Entry 5XOS (X-ray diffraction, 1.70 A resolution); this record covers chains A and B of the 3 polymer chains in the assembly.

Chain A:
Molecule: HLA class I histocompatibility antigen, B-35 alpha chain
Source organism: Homo sapiens
UniProtKB: P30685 (1B35_HUMAN); residues 1-276 here correspond to UniProt positions 25-300 (UniProt number = residue number + 24)
Sequence (276 residues; each row starts with the number of its first residue):
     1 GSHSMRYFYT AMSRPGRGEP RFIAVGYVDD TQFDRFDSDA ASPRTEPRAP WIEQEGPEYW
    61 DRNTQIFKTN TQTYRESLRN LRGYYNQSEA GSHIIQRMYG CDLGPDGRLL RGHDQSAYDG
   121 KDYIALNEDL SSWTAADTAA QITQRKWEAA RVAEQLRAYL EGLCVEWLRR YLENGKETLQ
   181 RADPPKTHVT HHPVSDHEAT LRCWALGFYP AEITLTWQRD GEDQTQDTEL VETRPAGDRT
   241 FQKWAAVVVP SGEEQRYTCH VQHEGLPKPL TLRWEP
Cystine bridges: Cys-101/Cys-164, Cys-203/Cys-259
Sequence notes: engineered mutation Asp-34 (Val58 in P30685)

Chain B:
Molecule: Beta-2-microglobulin
Source organism: Homo sapiens
UniProtKB: P61769 (B2MG_HUMAN); residues 1-99 here correspond to UniProt positions 21-119 (UniProt number = residue number + 20)
Sequence (99 residues; numbered 1 to 99; the number before each row is that of its first residue):
     1 IQRTPKIQVY SRHPAENGKS NFLNCYVSGF HPSDIEVDLL KNGERIEKVE HSDLSFSKDW
    61 SFYLLYYTEF TPTEKDEYAC RVNHVTLSQP KIVKWDRDM
Cystine bridges: Cys-25/Cys-80
UniProt features mapped onto this chain:
  - modified residue: Gln-2 (Pyrrolidone carboxylic acid)
  - glycosylation: Ile-1 (N-linked (Glc) (glycation) isoleucine), Lys-19 (N-linked (Glc) (glycation) lysine), Lys-41 (N-linked (Glc) (glycation) lysine), Lys-48 (N-linked (Glc) (glycation) lysine), Lys-58 (N-linked (Glc) (glycation) lysine), Lys-91 (N-linked (Glc) (glycation) lysine), Lys-94 (N-linked (Glc) (glycation) lysine)

Interface between chain A and chain B:
Pairs across the interface (61; chain A residue first):
  Phe-8(A) / Ser-55(B)
  Phe-8(A) / Phe-56(B)  hydrophobic
  Tyr-9(A) / Phe-56(B)
  Thr-10(A) / Phe-56(B)
  Thr-10(A) / Phe-62(B)
  Met-12(A) / Ser-33(B)  hydrogen bond
  Met-12(A) / Asp-34(B)
  Arg-17(A) / Asp-34(B)  salt bridge
  Ile-23(A) / Leu-54(B)
  Val-25(A) / Asp-53(B)
  Val-25(A) / Leu-54(B)
  Val-25(A) / Ser-55(B)
  Tyr-27(A) / Ser-55(B)
  Tyr-27(A) / Tyr-63(B)  hydrogen bond
  Gln-32(A) / Asp-53(B)  hydrogen bond
  Arg-35(A) / Asp-53(B)  salt bridge
  Arg-48(A) / Asp-53(B)  salt bridge
  Ile-94(A) / Pro-32(B)  hydrophobic
  Ile-94(A) / Ser-33(B)
  Gln-96(A) / His-31(B)  hydrogen bond
  Gln-96(A) / Phe-56(B)
  Gln-96(A) / Trp-60(B)  hydrogen bond (side chain-backbone)
  Gln-96(A) / Phe-62(B)
  Arg-97(A) / Phe-56(B)
  Met-98(A) / Phe-56(B)  hydrophobic
  Met-98(A) / Lys-58(B)
  Met-98(A) / Trp-60(B)  hydrophobic
  Gln-115(A) / Lys-58(B)
  Gln-115(A) / Trp-60(B)
  Ser-116(A) / Trp-60(B)
  Ala-117(A) / Trp-60(B)  hydrophobic
  Asp-119(A) / His-31(B)
  Gly-120(A) / Arg-3(B)  hydrogen bond (backbone-side chain)
  Gly-120(A) / His-31(B)
  Gly-120(A) / Trp-60(B)
  Lys-121(A) / Ile-1(B)
  Asp-122(A) / Trp-60(B)  hydrogen bond
  His-192(A) / Asp-98(B)  salt bridge
  Arg-202(A) / Asp-98(B)  hydrogen bond (side chain-backbone)
  Trp-204(A) / Asp-98(B)
  Trp-204(A) / Met-99(B)
  Val-231(A) / Gln-8(B)
  Glu-232(A) / Lys-6(B)  salt bridge
  Glu-232(A) / Gln-8(B)  hydrogen bond (backbone-side chain)
  Glu-232(A) / Tyr-26(B)
  Glu-232(A) / Ser-28(B)  hydrogen bond
  Thr-233(A) / Tyr-26(B)
  Arg-234(A) / Gln-8(B)  hydrogen bond
  Arg-234(A) / Tyr-10(B)
  Arg-234(A) / Met-99(B)  hydrogen bond (side chain-backbone)
  Pro-235(A) / Tyr-10(B)  hydrogen bond (backbone-side chain)
  Pro-235(A) / Asn-24(B)
  Pro-235(A) / Tyr-26(B)
  Ala-236(A) / Arg-12(B)  hydrogen bond (backbone-side chain)
  Ala-236(A) / Asn-24(B)  hydrogen bond (backbone-side chain)
  Gly-237(A) / Arg-12(B)  hydrogen bond (backbone-side chain)
  Asp-238(A) / Arg-12(B)
  Gln-242(A) / Tyr-10(B)
  Gln-242(A) / Ser-11(B)  hydrogen bond (side chain-backbone)
  Gln-242(A) / Arg-12(B)  hydrogen bond (side chain-backbone)
  Trp-244(A) / Met-99(B)  hydrogen bond (side chain-backbone)
Interface residues without a listed pair, chain A (37 interface residues in all): Arg-21, Leu-206
Interface residues without a listed pair, chain B (29 interface residues in all): His-13, Pro-14, Ser-57, Leu-65, Arg-97

Overview:
The interface between chain A and chain B involves 37 residues on one side and 29 on the other; the contacts
include 19 hydrogen bonds and 5 salt bridges. Among the polar pairs are Arg-17(A)/Asp-34(B),
Arg-35(A)/Asp-53(B) and Arg-48(A)/Asp-53(B).
Here chain A is HLA class I histocompatibility antigen, B-35 alpha chain and chain B is Beta-2-microglobulin,
both from Homo sapiens. Entry 5XOS (Crystal structure of HLA-B35 in complex with a pepetide antigen) was
determined by X-ray diffraction (same publication as 5XOT and 5XOV).
